Entry 8HTX (X-ray diffraction, 2.80 A resolution); this record covers chains A and D of the 3 polymer chains in the assembly.

# Chain A
Name: Protein BANP
From: Homo sapiens
UniProt: Q8N9N5 (BANP_HUMAN); numbering as in UniProt (aligned over 208-347)
Amino-acid sequence (141 residues; row label = number of the first residue in the row):
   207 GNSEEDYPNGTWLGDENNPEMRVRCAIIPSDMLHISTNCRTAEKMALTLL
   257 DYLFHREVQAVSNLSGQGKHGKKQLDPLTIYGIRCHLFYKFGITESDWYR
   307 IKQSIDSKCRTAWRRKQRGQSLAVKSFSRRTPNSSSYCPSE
Unresolved in the structure: 207, 325-347
Sequence notes: expression tag (207)
Swiss-Prot annotation at these positions:
  - modified residue: Lys-275 (N6-acetyllysine), Thr-337 (Phosphothreonine)
What the authors report for this chain:
  - binding site for the 12-nt DNA strand: Ser-313
  - binding site for the 12-nt DNA strand (chain D): Asn-269, Ser-271, His-276, Lys-278, Arg-316

# Chain D
Molecule: 12-nt DNA strand
Sequence (12 nucleotides; each row starts with the number of its first residue):
     1 CTCTCGCGAGAG
Modified residues: 5CM (5-methyl-2'-deoxy-cytidine-5'-monophosphate) at position 5

# Interface between chain A and chain D
Pairs across the interface - 13 pairs, chain A then chain D:
  Asn-269(A) / DC7(D)  hydrogen bond to the phosphate
  Ser-271(A) / DG6(D)  hydrogen bond to the phosphate
  Gly-274(A) / DG6(D)  phosphate contact
  Gly-274(A) / DC7(D)  phosphate contact
  Lys-275(A) / DC7(D)  sugar contact
  His-276(A) / DC7(D)  phosphate contact
  His-276(A) / DG8(D)  salt bridge to the phosphate
  Lys-278(A) / DC7(D)  salt bridge to the phosphate
  Ser-313(A) / DA9(D)  base contact
  Arg-316(A) / DC7(D)  base contact
  Arg-316(A) / DG8(D)  hydrogen bond to the base
  Arg-316(A) / DA9(D)  base contact
  Arg-320(A) / DA9(D)  salt bridge to the phosphate
Interface residues without a listed pair, chain A (12 interface residues in all): Gln-273, Tyr-305, Asp-312
Interface residues without a listed pair, chain D (5 interface residues in all): 5CM_5

# Summary
The interface between chain A and chain D involves 12 residues on one side and 5 on the other, with 3 hydrogen
bonds and 3 salt bridges. Polar contacts include Arg-316(A)/DG8(D), Asn-269(A)/DC7(D) and Ser-271(A)/DG6(D).
The paper reports a binding site for the 12-nt DNA strand (chain D) at Asn-269(A), Ser-271(A) and His-276(A)
among others; a binding site for the 12-nt DNA strand at Ser-313(A).
Chain A is Protein BANP (Homo sapiens) and chain D is a 12-nt DNA strand; the structure, Crystal structure of
BANP in complex with methylated DNA, was determined by X-ray diffraction together with 7YUN, 7YUG, 7YUK and
7YUL from the same study.
